PDB entry 7DYE | X-ray diffraction, 2.60 A resolution | chains A and B

[Chain A (and B)]
Name: Circadian clock protein kinase KaiC
Organism: Synechococcus elongatus (strain PCC 7942 / FACHB-805)
Notes: EC 2.7.11.1; chain B of this document is another copy of the same molecule, construct and numbering; everything in this record applies to it too
UniProt: Q79PF4 (KAIC_SYNE7); residue numbers follow UniProt; this construct covers 1-519
Amino-acid sequence (519 residues; numbered 1 to 519; the number before each row is that of its first residue):
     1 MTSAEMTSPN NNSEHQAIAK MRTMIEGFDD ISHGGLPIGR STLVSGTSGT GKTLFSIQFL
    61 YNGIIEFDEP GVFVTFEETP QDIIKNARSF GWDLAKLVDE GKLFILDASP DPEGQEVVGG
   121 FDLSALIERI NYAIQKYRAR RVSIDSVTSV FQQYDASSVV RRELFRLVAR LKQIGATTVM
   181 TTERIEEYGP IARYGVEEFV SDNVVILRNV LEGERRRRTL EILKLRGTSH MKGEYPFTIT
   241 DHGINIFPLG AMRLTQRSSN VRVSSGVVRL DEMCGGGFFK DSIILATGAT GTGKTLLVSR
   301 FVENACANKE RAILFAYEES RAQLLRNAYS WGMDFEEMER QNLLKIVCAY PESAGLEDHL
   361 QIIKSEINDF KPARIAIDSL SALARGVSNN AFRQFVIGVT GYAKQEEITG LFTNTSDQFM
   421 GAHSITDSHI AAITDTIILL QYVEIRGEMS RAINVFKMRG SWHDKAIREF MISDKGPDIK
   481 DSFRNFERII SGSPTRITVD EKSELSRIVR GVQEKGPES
Unresolved in the structure: 1-16, 110-121, 152-156, 421-423, 495-519 (chain B: 1-16, 110-122, 153-156, 421-423, 495-519)
Differences from the reference sequence: engineered mutation A431 (Ser in Q79PF4), A432 (Thr in Q79PF4)
UniProt features mapped onto this chain:
  - region: Q115 to D122 (B-loop, required to bind KaiB and SasA), P248 to N260 (Linker), R488 to I497 (A-loop, interacts with KaiA)
  - active site: E77 (Proton acceptor in CI (KaiC 1)), E318 (Proton acceptor in CII (KaiC 2))
  - binding site (ATP): G49, T50, G51, K52, T53, L54, S89, K224, L225, R226, T228, H230, T240, D241, T290, G291, T292, G293, K294, T295 and 9 more in UniProt
  - binding site (Mg(2+)): T53, T295, E318
  - mutagenesis: T42 (T42S: Extends the period of the circadian rhythm to 28 hours in reconstituted KaiABC complex. Decreased endogenous ATPase), K52 (K52A: Induces an arrhythmic phenotype, significantly reduced ATP-binding), G71 (G71A: Lowers the amplitude and distords the waveform of the circadian rhythm), A87 (A87V: In kaiC1; shortens the period of the circadian rhythm to 22 hours), W92 (W92F: Increases photoperiod in presence of KaiA and KaiB), A108 (A108E: No longer binds KaiB, no formation of KaiCBA, still phosphorylated; A108L: Reduced binding of KaiB, reduced formation of KaiCBA, still phosphorylated), G114 (G114A: Extends the period of the circadian rhythm to 27 hours), Q115 (Q115A: Abolishes the circadian rhythm), S146 (S146P: CI hydrolysis rate halves, increases period of the circadian rhythm by nearly 50%; S146W: Loss of stable oscillation in presence of KaiA and KaiB), Q153 (Q153A: Higher CI ATPase activity, clock speeds up), S157 (S157C: In kaiC2; extends the period of the circadian rhythm to 29 hours. Lower CI ATPase activity, clock slows down ...), R215 (R215C: In kaiC3; shortens the period of the circadian rhythm to 16 hours and decreases the interaction with KaiA), 30 further mutagenesis entries in UniProt
Ion coordination: Mg2+ site 1: T53 (together with ATP); Mg2+ site 2: T295 (together with ATP)
Small-molecule neighbours:
  - ATP (adenosine-5'-triphosphate), molecule 1: S48, G49, T50, G51, K52, T53, L54, S89, F90, R218, I239, T240, D241
  - ATP, molecule 2: F199, K224, L225, R226, G227, T228, S229, H230, K232
  - ATP, molecule 3: A289, T290, G291, T292, G293, K294, T295, L296, E318, E319, S330, W331, T415, R451, I472, S473, D474
  - ATP, molecule 4: A431, K457, M458, R459, G460, S461, W462, H463, K465
Reported in the primary citation:
  - catalytic residues: F199, R226, E318
  - mutagenesis - E318Q: unchanged catalytic activity (overall C1/C2-ATPase activity)
  - mutagenesis - R217A/S431A/T432A, S431A/T432A: increased catalytic activity
  - conformationally variable residues (loop rearrangement): E444, R488 to I497
  - contacts within the chain: R218-E357 (hydrogen bond), I397-I433
  - mutagenesis - R217A: unchanged catalytic activity on C1-ATPasebasal
  - mutagenesis - R217A: increased catalytic activity on C2-ATPasefull

[How chain A and chain B interact]
Pairs across the interface - 100 pairs, chain A then chain B:
  S48(A) - E198(B)  hydrogen bond (side chain-backbone)
  S48(A) - F199(B)
  S48(A) - L223(B)
  S48(A) - K224(B)  hydrogen bond
  G49(A) - K224(B)
  D82(A) - R40(B)
  K85(A) - R40(B)
  N86(A) - R40(B)  hydrogen bond
  N86(A) - R226(B)
  N86(A) - G227(B)  hydrogen bond (side chain-backbone)
  S89(A) - G227(B)
  T148(A) - R161(B)
  E183(A) - R161(B)  salt bridge
  E183(A) - F199(B)
  R184(A) - F199(B)
  R193(A) - G195(B)  hydrogen bond (side chain-backbone)
  R193(A) - V196(B)
  R193(A) - F199(B)
  L211(A) - Y188(B)  hydrophobic
  L211(A) - E221(B)
  L211(A) - E234(B)
  E214(A) - R217(B)  salt bridge
  E214(A) - G233(B)
  E214(A) - E234(B)  hydrogen bond (backbone-backbone)
  R215(A) - K232(B)  hydrogen bond (side chain-backbone)
  R215(A) - G233(B)
  R215(A) - E234(B)
  R215(A) - Y235(B)  hydrogen bond
  R216(A) - R208(B)
  R216(A) - E221(B)  salt bridge
  R216(A) - L223(B)
  R216(A) - K232(B)
  R216(A) - G233(B)
  R218(A) - K232(B)
  T290(A) - A431(B)
  T290(A) - F456(B)
  T290(A) - K457(B)
  G291(A) - K457(B)
  Y317(A) - L254(B)
  E318(A) - L254(B)
  E318(A) - A432(B)
  E318(A) - R459(B)  salt bridge
  E319(A) - L254(B)
  E319(A) - R459(B)  salt bridge
  S320(A) - L254(B)
  S320(A) - T255(B)
  S320(A) - Q256(B)  hydrogen bond (side chain-backbone)
  R321(A) - L254(B)
  A322(A) - Q256(B)
  A322(A) - R257(B)
  A322(A) - S258(B)
  Q323(A) - S258(B)
  Q323(A) - D435(B)  hydrogen bond
  Q323(A) - R459(B)
  R326(A) - S258(B)  hydrogen bond
  R326(A) - S259(B)
  R326(A) - N260(B)
  R326(A) - D281(B)
  R326(A) - R459(B)  hydrogen bond (side chain-backbone)
  N327(A) - R459(B)
  N327(A) - G460(B)
  S330(A) - G460(B)  hydrogen bond (side chain-backbone)
  C348(A) - L254(B)  hydrophobic
  A349(A) - L254(B)
  Y350(A) - M252(B)
  Y350(A) - L254(B)
  Y350(A) - I397(B)  hydrophobic
  E352(A) - R393(B)
  E352(A) - I397(B)
  S353(A) - G250(B)
  R385(A) - R393(B)
  R385(A) - I397(B)
  R385(A) - A432(B)
  G386(A) - N390(B)
  G386(A) - R393(B)
  D417(A) - I425(B)
  D417(A) - T426(B)
  Q418(A) - I425(B)
  F419(A) - S424(B)
  F419(A) - I425(B)
  F419(A) - F456(B)  hydrophobic
  Y442(A) - F456(B)  hydrophobic
  E444(A) - I467(B)
  E444(A) - E487(B)
  E444(A) - R488(B)  hydrogen bond (side chain-backbone)
  E444(A) - I489(B)  hydrogen bond (side chain-backbone)
  E444(A) - I490(B)
  R446(A) - F483(B)
  R446(A) - R484(B)
  R446(A) - E487(B)
  G447(A) - A466(B)
  G447(A) - I467(B)  hydrogen bond (backbone-backbone)
  G447(A) - S482(B)
  G447(A) - F483(B)
  E448(A) - K465(B)
  E448(A) - A466(B)
  M449(A) - N454(B)
  M449(A) - F456(B)  hydrophobic
  M449(A) - K465(B)  hydrogen bond (backbone-backbone)
  R451(A) - K465(B)
Also at the interface, not in a pair above, chain A (49 interface residues in all): T47, K52, S149, N209, I472
Also at the interface, not in a pair above, chain B (61 interface residues in all): T219, T228, R253, F279, Q394, G401, D427, H429, F486

[Overview]
The interface between chain A and chain B involves 49 residues on one side and 61 on the other; the contacts
include 17 hydrogen bonds and 5 salt bridges. Polar contacts include E183(A)-R161(B), E214(A)-R217(B) and
R216(A)-E221(B). The paper reports catalytic residues F199(A), R226(A) and E318(A); R217A/S431A/T432A and
S431A/T432A of chain A increase catalytic activity; 4 substitutions were tested in all.
Chain A and chain B are both Circadian clock protein kinase KaiC (Synechococcus elongatus (strain PCC 7942 /
FACHB-805)); the structure, Crystal Structure of Cyanobacterial Circadian Clock Protein KaiC, was determined
by X-ray diffraction together with 7DY1 from the same study.
